7NL9 - chains L and a of the 15 polymer chains in the assembly; structure by electron microscopy, 2.86 A resolution.

# Chain L
Protein: ATP synthase subunit c
Source organism: Mycolicibacterium smegmatis (strain ATCC 700084 / mc(2)155)
Reference sequence: A0R205 (A0R205_MYCS2); residues 1-86 here = UniProt positions 1-86
Amino-acid sequence (86 residues; numbered 1 to 86; the number before each row is that of its first residue):
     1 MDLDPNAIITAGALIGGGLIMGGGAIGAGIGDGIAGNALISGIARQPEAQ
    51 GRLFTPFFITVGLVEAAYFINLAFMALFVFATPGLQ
Disordered / not traced: 1-2

# Chain a
Protein: ATP synthase subunit a
Source organism: Mycolicibacterium smegmatis (strain ATCC 700084 / mc(2)155)
Reference sequence: A0R206 (A0R206_MYCS2); residues 1-252 here = UniProt positions 1-252
Amino-acid sequence (252 residues; row label = number of the first residue in the row):
     1 MLAAEEGGAAIHVGHHTLVFELFGMTFNGDTILATAVTAVIVIALAFYLR
    51 AKVTSTGVPSGVQLFWEALTIQMRQQIEGSIGMKIAPFVLPLSVTIFVFI
   101 LISNWLAVLPLQYGGADGAAAELYKAPASDINFVLALALFVFVCYHAAGI
   151 WRRGIVGHPIKVVKGHVAFLAPINIVEELAKPISLALRLFGNIFAGGILV
   201 ALIAMFPWYIQWFPNAVWKTFDLFVGLIQAFIFSLLTILYFSQSMELDHE
   251 DH
Disordered / not traced: 1-9, 248-252

# Interface between chain L and chain a
Residue-residue contacts - 20 pairs, chain L then chain a:
  Thr55(L) - Gln76(a)
  Thr55(L) - Leu235(a)
  Phe58(L) - Phe231(a)  hydrophobic
  Phe58(L) - Ile232(a)
  Ile59(L) - Leu235(a)  hydrophobic
  Gly62(L) - Arg188(a)  hydrogen bond (backbone-side chain)
  Gly62(L) - Ile232(a)
  Leu63(L) - Arg188(a)
  Ala66(L) - Arg188(a)
  Phe69(L) - Arg188(a)
  Phe69(L) - Gly191(a)
  Phe69(L) - Asn192(a)
  Ile70(L) - Leu187(a)  hydrophobic
  Ile70(L) - Arg188(a)
  Leu72(L) - Ala195(a)  hydrophobic
  Ala73(L) - Phe190(a)  hydrophobic
  Phe74(L) - Leu187(a)  hydrophobic
  Ala76(L) - Phe194(a)  hydrophobic
  Phe80(L) - Ile11(a)  hydrophobic
  Phe80(L) - Val13(a)  hydrophobic
Also at the interface, not in a pair above, chain a (16 interface residues in all): Ser184, Ile198, Ile228

# Overview
Chain L and chain a form an interface of 13 and 16 residues respectively, with 1 hydrogen bond. Its one
hydrogen-bonded contact is Gly62(L)-Arg188(a).
Chain L is ATP synthase subunit c and chain a is ATP synthase subunit a, both from Mycolicibacterium smegmatis
(strain ATCC 700084 / mc(2)155); the structure, Mycobacterium smegmatis ATP synthase Fo state 3, was
determined by electron microscopy (same publication as 7NJK, 7NJL, 7NJM, 7NJN, 7NJO, 7NJP and 20 further
entries).
